Entry 6QSE (X-ray diffraction, 1.90 A resolution); this record covers chain A.

[Chain A]
Molecule: Pizza6S
From: synthetic construct
Chain sequence (256 residues; numbered -3 to 252; the number before each row is that of its first residue; numbers below 1 keep their minus sign (Gly-3 is residue -3)):
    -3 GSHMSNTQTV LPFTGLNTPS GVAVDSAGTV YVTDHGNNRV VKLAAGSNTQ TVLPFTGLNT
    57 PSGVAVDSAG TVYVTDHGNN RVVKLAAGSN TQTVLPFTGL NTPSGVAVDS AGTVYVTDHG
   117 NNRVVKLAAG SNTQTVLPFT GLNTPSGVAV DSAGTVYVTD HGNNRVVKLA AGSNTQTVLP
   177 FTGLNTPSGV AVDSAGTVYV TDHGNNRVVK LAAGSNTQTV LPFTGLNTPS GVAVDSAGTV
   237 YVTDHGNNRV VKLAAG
Not modelled in the structure: -3 to 0, 252
Ion coordination: 6-tungstotellurate(VI) W near Asn170 (its only coordinating residue here)
Residues lining bound ligands: 6-tungstotellurate(VI) (TEW): Thr14, His31, Thr56, His73, Thr98, His115, Thr140, His157, Thr182, His199, His241

[In short]
Bound to chain A: 6-tungstotellurate(VI).
Chain A is Pizza6S (synthetic construct); the structure, Crystal structure of Pizza6S in the presence of
Anderson-Evans (TEW), was determined by X-ray diffraction (same publication as 6QSD, 6QSF, 6QSG and 6QSH).
